5D49 - chains A and D of the 5 polymer chains in the assembly; structure by X-ray diffraction, 1.99 A resolution.

Chain A:
Name: Terminal deoxynucleotidyltransferase
Organism: Mus musculus
UniProt: Q3UZ80 (Q3UZ80_MOUSE); residues 132-510 here = UniProt positions 132-510
Sequence (400 residues; row label = number of the first residue in the row):
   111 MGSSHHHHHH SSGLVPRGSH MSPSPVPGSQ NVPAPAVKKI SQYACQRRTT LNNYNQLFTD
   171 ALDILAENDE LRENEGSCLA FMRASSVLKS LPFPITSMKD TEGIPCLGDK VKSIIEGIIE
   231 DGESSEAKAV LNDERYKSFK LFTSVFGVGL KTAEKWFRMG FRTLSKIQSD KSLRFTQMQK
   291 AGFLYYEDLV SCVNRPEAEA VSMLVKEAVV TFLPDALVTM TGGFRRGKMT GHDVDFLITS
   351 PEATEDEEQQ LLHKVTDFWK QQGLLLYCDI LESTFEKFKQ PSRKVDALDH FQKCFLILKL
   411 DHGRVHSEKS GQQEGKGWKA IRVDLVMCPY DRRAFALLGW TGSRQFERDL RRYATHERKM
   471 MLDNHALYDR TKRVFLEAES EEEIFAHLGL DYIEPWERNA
Not modelled in the structure: 111-147, 417-423
Construct notes: initiating methionine (111); expression tag (112-131)
Ion coordination: Na+: Thr253, Val255, Val258 (shared with 1 residue of chain C); Mg2+: Asp343, Asp345 (together with sulfate ion) (shared with 1 residue of chain C)

Chain D:
Molecule: 8-nt DNA strand
Sequence (8 nucleotides; each row starts with the number of its first residue):
     1 TTTTTGGC

How chain A and chain D interact:
Residue-residue contacts (19; chain A residue first):
  Gly186(A) with DT5(D), base contact
  Leu189(A) with DT5(D), phosphate contact; DG6(D), phosphate contact
  Arg193(A) with DT5(D), hydrogen bond to the phosphate
  Arg393(A) with DG7(D), hydrogen bond to the base
  Ala397(A) with DC8(D), base contact
  Arg454(A) with DG6(D), hydrogen bond to the base
  Glu457(A) with DG6(D), base contact
  Arg458(A) with DG6(D), salt bridge to the phosphate
  Arg461(A) with DG6(D), sugar contact; DG7(D), salt bridge to the phosphate; DC8(D), sugar contact
  Arg462(A) with DT5(D), phosphate contact; DG6(D), sugar contact; DG7(D), phosphate contact
  Thr465(A) with DG7(D), hydrogen bond to the phosphate
  His466(A) with DT4(D), phosphate contact; DT5(D), salt bridge to the phosphate
  Met471(A) with DG7(D), base contact
Also at the interface, not in a pair above, chain A (14 interface residues in all): Leu472

Overview:
Chain A and chain D form an interface of 14 and 5 residues respectively; the contacts include 4 hydrogen bonds
and 3 salt bridges. Polar contacts include Arg393(A)-DG7(D), Arg454(A)-DG6(D) and Arg193(A)-DT5(D). Thr253(A),
Val255(A) and Val258(A) form the Na+ site. Asp343(A) and Asp345(A) coordinate Mg2+.
Chain A is Terminal deoxynucleotidyltransferase (Mus musculus) and chain D is an 8-nt DNA strand; the
structure, Structural Basis for a New Templated Activity by Terminal Deoxynucleotidyl Transferase:
Implications for V(D)J Recombination, was determined by X-ray diffraction, deposited together with 5D46 and
5D4B.
